PDB entry 3VX7 | X-ray diffraction, 3.20 A resolution | chains A and B

Chain A:
Molecule: E1
Organism: Kluyveromyces marxianus
Amino-acid sequence (283 residues; numbered -3 to 279; the number before each row is that of its first residue; numbers below 1 keep their minus sign (Gly-3 is residue -3)):
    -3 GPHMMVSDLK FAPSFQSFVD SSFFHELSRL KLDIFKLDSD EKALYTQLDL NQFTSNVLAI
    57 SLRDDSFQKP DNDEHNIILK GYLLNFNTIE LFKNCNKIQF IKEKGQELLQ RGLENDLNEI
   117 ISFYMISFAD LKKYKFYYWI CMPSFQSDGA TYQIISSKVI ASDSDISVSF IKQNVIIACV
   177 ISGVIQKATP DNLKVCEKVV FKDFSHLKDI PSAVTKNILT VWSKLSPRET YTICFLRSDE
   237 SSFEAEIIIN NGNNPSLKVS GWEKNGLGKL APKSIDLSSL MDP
Not modelled in the structure: -3 to -1, 30-36, 69-70, 277-279

Chain B:
Molecule: E2
Organism: Kluyveromyces marxianus
Amino-acid sequence (152 residues; numbered -4 to 147; the number before each row is that of its first residue; numbers below 1 keep their minus sign (Gly-4 is residue -4)):
    -4 GPLGSMLTLP EYNEQIPNVR SLLTKWAKVE RIQDVQDGLQ LDVRLKTDTL LELHIYYDHV
    56 YHVPSIKFRL WSLDTEEDIS SLRLLTLSDS ELRSILNLGT FSVTLSTDME MKSVYYYINN
   116 CDTDANVGSD VEHYLTRWIS LYIRIFDLNF VP
Not modelled in the structure: -4
What the authors report for this chain:
  - catalytic residues: Cys116
  - mutagenesis - C116A: abolished catalytic activity on KmAtg8

Chain A / chain B interface:
Residue-residue contacts (36):
  Phe14(A) - Arg26(B)
  Ser17(A) - Trp66(B)
  His21(A) - Lys107(B)
  Gln48(A) - Arg15(B)  hydrogen bond
  Gln48(A) - Ile27(B)
  Ser57(A) - Arg26(B)
  Arg59(A) - Gln28(B)
  Lys89(A) - Glu72(B)  salt bridge
  Lys131(A) - Glu71(B)  salt bridge
  Tyr133(A) - Glu71(B)  hydrogen bond
  Asn261(A) - Asp73(B)  hydrogen bond (side chain-backbone)
  Asn261(A) - Ile74(B)
  Asn261(A) - Ser75(B)
  Gly262(A) - Ser75(B)  hydrogen bond (backbone-side chain)
  Leu263(A) - Thr70(B)
  Leu263(A) - Asp73(B)
  Leu263(A) - Ile74(B)
  Leu263(A) - Ser75(B)
  Lys265(A) - Asp73(B)  salt bridge
  Ala267(A) - Asp73(B)
  Pro268(A) - Ile74(B)
  Pro268(A) - Ser75(B)
  Lys269(A) - Ile74(B)
  Lys269(A) - Ser75(B)
  Ser270(A) - Ile74(B)
  Ser270(A) - Ser75(B)  hydrogen bond (backbone-backbone)
  Ser270(A) - Ser76(B)  hydrogen bond
  Ser270(A) - Leu77(B)  hydrogen bond (backbone-backbone)
  Ile271(A) - Leu77(B)
  Asp272(A) - Ser76(B)
  Asp272(A) - Leu77(B)  hydrogen bond (backbone-backbone)
  Asp272(A) - Arg78(B)
  Asp272(A) - Leu79(B)  hydrogen bond (backbone-backbone)
  Leu273(A) - Trp66(B)  hydrophobic
  Ser275(A) - Leu79(B)
  Ser275(A) - Thr81(B)
Also at the interface, not in a pair above, chain A (24 interface residues in all): Asp16, Thr50, Ala55
Also at the interface, not in a pair above, chain B (20 interface residues in all): Glu25, Gln35, Ser108

In short:
24 residues of chain A face 20 of chain B across their interface; the contacts include 9 hydrogen bonds and 3
salt bridges. Among the polar pairs are Lys89(A)-Glu72(B), Lys131(A)-Glu71(B) and Lys265(A)-Asp73(B). From the
paper: the catalytic residue Cys116(B); C116A of chain B abolishes catalytic activity on KmAtg8.
Chain A is E1 and chain B is E2, both from Kluyveromyces marxianus; the structure, Crystal structure of
Kluyveromyces marxianus Atg7NTD-Atg10 complex, was determined by X-ray diffraction together with 3VX6 and 3VX8
from the same study.
